9QBF - chain A; structure by electron microscopy, 3.80 A resolution.

# Chain A
Name: Receptor tyrosine-protein kinase erbB-2, Green fluorescent protein
From: Homo sapiens
Notes: EC 2.7.10.1
Reference sequence: chimeric construct of P04626, P42212: residues 23-1029 from P04626 (ERBB2_HUMAN) positions 23-1029 (same numbers); residues 1040-1277 from P42212 positions 1-238 (UniProt number = residue number - 1039)
Sequence (1311 residues; numbered -33 to 1277; the number before each row is that of its first residue; numbers below 1 keep their minus sign (Met-33 is residue -33)):
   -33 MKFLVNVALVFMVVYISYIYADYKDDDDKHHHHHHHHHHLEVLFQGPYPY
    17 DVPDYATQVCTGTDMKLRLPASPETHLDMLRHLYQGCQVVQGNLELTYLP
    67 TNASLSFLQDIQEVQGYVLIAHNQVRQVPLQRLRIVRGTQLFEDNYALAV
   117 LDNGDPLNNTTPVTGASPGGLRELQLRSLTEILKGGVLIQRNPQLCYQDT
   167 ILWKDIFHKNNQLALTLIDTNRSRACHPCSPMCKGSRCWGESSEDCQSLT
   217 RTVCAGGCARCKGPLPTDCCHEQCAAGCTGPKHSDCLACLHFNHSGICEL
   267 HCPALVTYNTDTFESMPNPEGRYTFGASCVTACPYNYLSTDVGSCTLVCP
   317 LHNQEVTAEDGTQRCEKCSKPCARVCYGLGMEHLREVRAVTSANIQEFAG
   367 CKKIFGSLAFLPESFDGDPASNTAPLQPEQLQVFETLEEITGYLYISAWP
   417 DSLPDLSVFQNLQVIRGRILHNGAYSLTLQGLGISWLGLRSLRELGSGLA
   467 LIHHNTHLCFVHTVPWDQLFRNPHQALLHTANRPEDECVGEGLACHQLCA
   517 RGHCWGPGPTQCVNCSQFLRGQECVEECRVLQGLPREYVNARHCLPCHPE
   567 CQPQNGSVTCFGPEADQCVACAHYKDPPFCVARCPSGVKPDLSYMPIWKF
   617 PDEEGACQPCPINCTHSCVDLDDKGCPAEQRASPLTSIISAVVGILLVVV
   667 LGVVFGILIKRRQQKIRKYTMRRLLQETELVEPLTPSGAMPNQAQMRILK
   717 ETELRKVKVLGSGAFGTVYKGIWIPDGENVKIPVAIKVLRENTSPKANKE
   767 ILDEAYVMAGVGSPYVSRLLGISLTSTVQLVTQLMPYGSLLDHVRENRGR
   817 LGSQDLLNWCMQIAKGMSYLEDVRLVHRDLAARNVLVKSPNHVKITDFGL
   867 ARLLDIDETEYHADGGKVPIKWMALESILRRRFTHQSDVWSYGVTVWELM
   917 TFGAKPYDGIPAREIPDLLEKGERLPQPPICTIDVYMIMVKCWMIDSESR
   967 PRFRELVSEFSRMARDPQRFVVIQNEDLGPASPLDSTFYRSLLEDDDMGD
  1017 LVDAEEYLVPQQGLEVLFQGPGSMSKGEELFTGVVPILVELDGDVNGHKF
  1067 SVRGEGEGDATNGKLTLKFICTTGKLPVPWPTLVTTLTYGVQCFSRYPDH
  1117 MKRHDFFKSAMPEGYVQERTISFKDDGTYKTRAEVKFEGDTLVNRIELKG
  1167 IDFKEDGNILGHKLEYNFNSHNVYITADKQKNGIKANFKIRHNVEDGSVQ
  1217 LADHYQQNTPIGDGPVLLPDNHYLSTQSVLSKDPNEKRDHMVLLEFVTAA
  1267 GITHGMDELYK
Unresolved in the structure: -33 to 23, 122-134, 335-336, 543-1277
Cystine bridges: Cys26-Cys53, Cys162-Cys192, Cys195-Cys204, Cys199-Cys212, Cys220-Cys227, Cys224-Cys235, Cys236-Cys244, Cys240-Cys252, Cys255-Cys264, Cys268-Cys295, Cys299-Cys311, Cys315-Cys331, Cys334-Cys338, Cys342-Cys367, Cys475-Cys504, Cys511-Cys520, Cys515-Cys528, Cys531-Cys540
Sequence notes: initiating methionine (-33); expression tag (-32 to 22); engineered mutation Ser789 (Cys in P04626), Ser805 (Cys in P04626), Ser965 (Cys in P04626); linker (1030-1039); conflict Arg1069 (Ser30 in P42212), Asn1078 (Tyr39 in P42212), Leu1103 (Phe64 in P42212), Thr1104 (Ser65 in P42212), Arg1119 (Gln80 in P42212), Ser1138 (Phe99 in P42212), Thr1144 (Asn105 in P42212), Phe1184 (Tyr145 in P42212), Thr1192 (Met153 in P42212), Ala1202 (Val163 in P42212), Val1210 (Ile171 in P42212), Val1245 (Ala206 in P42212)
Swiss-Prot annotation at these positions:
  - region: Lys676 to Arg689 (Required for interaction with KPNB1 and EEA1)
  - motif: Lys676 to Arg689 (Nuclear localization signal)
  - active site: Asp845 (Proton acceptor)
  - binding site (ATP): Leu726 to Val734, Lys753
  - modified residue: Thr182 (Phosphothreonine), Tyr877 (Phosphotyrosine), Tyr1105 (Z: -2,3-didehydrotyrosine)
  - glycosylation (N-linked (GlcNAc...) asparagine): Asn68, Asn124, Asn187, Asn259, Asn530, Asn571, Asn629

# Summary
From UniProt: active-site residue Asp845 and 10 ATP-binding residues.
Chain A is Receptor tyrosine-protein kinase erbB-2, Green fluorescent protein (Homo sapiens); the structure,
HER2/ErbB2 extracellular domain (ECD) in compact conformation in complex with trastuzumab (TZB) antibody, was
determined by electron microscopy (same publication as 9QBH and 9QBG).
